PDB entry 5E5S | X-ray diffraction, 2.29 A resolution | chains A and B of the 4 polymer chains in the assembly

# Chain A
Name: I-SmaMI LAGLIDADG meganuclease
Source organism: Sordaria macrospora (strain ATCC MYA-333 / DSM 997 / K(L3346) / K-hell)
UniProt: F7WD42 (F7WD42_SORMK); residues 1-302 here correspond to UniProt positions 114-415 (UniProt number = residue number + 113)
Amino-acid sequence (302 residues; each row starts with the number of its first residue):
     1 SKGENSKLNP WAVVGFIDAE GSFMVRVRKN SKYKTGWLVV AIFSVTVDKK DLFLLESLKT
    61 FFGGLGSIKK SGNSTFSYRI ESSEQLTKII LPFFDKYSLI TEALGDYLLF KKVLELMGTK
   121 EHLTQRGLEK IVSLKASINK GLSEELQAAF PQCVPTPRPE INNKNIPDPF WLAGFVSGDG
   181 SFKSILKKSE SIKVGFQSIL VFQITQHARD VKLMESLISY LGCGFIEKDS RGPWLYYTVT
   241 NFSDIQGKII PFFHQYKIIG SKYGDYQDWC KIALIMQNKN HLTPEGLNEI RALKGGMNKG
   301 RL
Disordered / not traced: 1-3, 301-302
Differences from the reference sequence: engineered mutation Ala103 (Lys216 in F7WD42); conflict Asn165 (Leu278 in F7WD42), Gln267 (Met380 in F7WD42)
Metal / ion sites: Mg2+ site 1: Ala19, Asp179 (shared with DT15(B) of chain B; 1 residue of chain C); Mg2+ site 2: Glu20, Gly178 (shared with 1 residue of chain D)

# Chain B
Molecule: Bottom strand DNA
Sequence (25 nucleotides; row label = number of the first residue in the row):
     1 CGTACACCTG ATAATGGAGG ATACC
Metal / ion sites: Mg2+ site 1 near DA14 (its only coordinating residue here); Mg2+ site 2: DT15 (shared with Ala19(A), Asp179(A) of chain A; 1 residue of chain C)

# Chain A / chain B interface
Residue-residue contacts (49; chain A residue first):
  Ala19(A) - DT15(B)  phosphate contact
  Glu20(A) - DA14(B)  phosphate contact
  Glu20(A) - DT15(B)  phosphate contact
  Met24(A) - DG16(B)  base contact
  Met24(A) - DG17(B)  phosphate contact
  Arg26(A) - DA18(B)  hydrogen bond to the base
  Arg26(A) - DG19(B)  hydrogen bond to the base
  Arg28(A) - DG19(B)  hydrogen bond to the base
  Arg28(A) - DG20(B)  hydrogen bond to the base
  Thr46(A) - DA14(B)  sugar contact
  Thr46(A) - DT15(B)  base contact
  Asp48(A) - DA13(B)  sugar contact
  Asp48(A) - DA14(B)  phosphate contact
  Ser71(A) - DG16(B)  base contact
  Ser74(A) - DA13(B)  hydrogen bond to the phosphate
  Thr75(A) - DA13(B)  sugar contact
  Arg79(A) - DG16(B)  base contact
  Arg79(A) - DG17(B)  hydrogen bond to the base
  Arg79(A) - DA18(B)  base contact
  Asn139(A) - DG16(B)  phosphate contact
  Asn139(A) - DG17(B)  hydrogen bond to the phosphate
  Lys140(A) - DG16(B)  phosphate contact
  Lys140(A) - DG17(B)  phosphate contact
  Ser143(A) - DA18(B)  phosphate contact
  Asp179(A) - DT15(B)  phosphate contact
  Lys187(A) - DA4(B)  base contact
  Lys187(A) - DC5(B)  base contact
  Ser191(A) - DC1(B)  sugar contact
  Ser191(A) - DG2(B)  hydrogen bond to the base
  Ile192(A) - DG2(B)  phosphate contact
  Ile192(A) - DT3(B)  base contact
  Lys193(A) - DC1(B)  phosphate contact
  Lys193(A) - DG2(B)  hydrogen bond to the phosphate
  Gln197(A) - DT3(B)  base contact
  Gln197(A) - DA4(B)  hydrogen bond to the base
  Phe225(A) - DC5(B)  sugar contact
  Phe225(A) - DA6(B)  phosphate contact
  Glu227(A) - DA6(B)  base contact
  Glu227(A) - DC7(B)  base contact
  Asp229(A) - DT9(B)  base contact
  Arg231(A) - DT9(B)  hydrogen bond to the base
  Arg231(A) - DG10(B)  hydrogen bond to the base
  Thr240(A) - DA4(B)  phosphate contact
  Thr240(A) - DC5(B)  hydrogen bond to the phosphate
  Asn241(A) - DA4(B)  phosphate contact
  Asn241(A) - DC5(B)  hydrogen bond to the phosphate
  Phe242(A) - DA4(B)  hydrogen bond to the phosphate
  His281(A) - DT3(B)  salt bridge to the phosphate
  Leu282(A) - DG2(B)  phosphate contact
Interface residues without a listed pair, chain A (38 interface residues in all): Gly21, Ser22, Val47, Lys135, Gly141, Ser189, Ser230, Tyr236, Ser243
Interface residues without a listed pair, chain B (18 interface residues in all): DC8

# In short
Chain A and chain B form an interface of 38 and 18 residues respectively; the contacts include 15 hydrogen
bonds and 1 salt bridge. Among the polar pairs are Arg26(A)-DA18(B), Arg26(A)-DG19(B) and Arg28(A)-DG19(B).
Ala19(A), Asp179(A) and DT15(B) coordinate Mg2+ site 2.
Chain A is I-SmaMI LAGLIDADG meganuclease (Sordaria macrospora (strain ATCC MYA-333 / DSM 997 / K(L3346) /
K-hell)) and chain B is Bottom strand DNA; the structure, I-SmaMI K103A mutant, was determined by X-ray
diffraction together with 5E5O, 5E5P, 5E63 and 5E67 from the same study.
